Entry 6HV9 (electron microscopy, 4.98 A resolution (low resolution: residue-level contacts below are approximate; hydrogen-bond / salt-bridge calls are withheld)); this record covers chains 3 and 5 of the 16 polymer chains in the assembly.

Chain 3:
Protein: DNA replication licensing factor MCM3
From: Saccharomyces cerevisiae
Notes: EC 3.6.4.12
Reference sequence: P24279 (MCM3_YEAST); residue numbers follow UniProt; this construct covers 1-971
Chain sequence (971 residues; row label = number of the first residue in the row):
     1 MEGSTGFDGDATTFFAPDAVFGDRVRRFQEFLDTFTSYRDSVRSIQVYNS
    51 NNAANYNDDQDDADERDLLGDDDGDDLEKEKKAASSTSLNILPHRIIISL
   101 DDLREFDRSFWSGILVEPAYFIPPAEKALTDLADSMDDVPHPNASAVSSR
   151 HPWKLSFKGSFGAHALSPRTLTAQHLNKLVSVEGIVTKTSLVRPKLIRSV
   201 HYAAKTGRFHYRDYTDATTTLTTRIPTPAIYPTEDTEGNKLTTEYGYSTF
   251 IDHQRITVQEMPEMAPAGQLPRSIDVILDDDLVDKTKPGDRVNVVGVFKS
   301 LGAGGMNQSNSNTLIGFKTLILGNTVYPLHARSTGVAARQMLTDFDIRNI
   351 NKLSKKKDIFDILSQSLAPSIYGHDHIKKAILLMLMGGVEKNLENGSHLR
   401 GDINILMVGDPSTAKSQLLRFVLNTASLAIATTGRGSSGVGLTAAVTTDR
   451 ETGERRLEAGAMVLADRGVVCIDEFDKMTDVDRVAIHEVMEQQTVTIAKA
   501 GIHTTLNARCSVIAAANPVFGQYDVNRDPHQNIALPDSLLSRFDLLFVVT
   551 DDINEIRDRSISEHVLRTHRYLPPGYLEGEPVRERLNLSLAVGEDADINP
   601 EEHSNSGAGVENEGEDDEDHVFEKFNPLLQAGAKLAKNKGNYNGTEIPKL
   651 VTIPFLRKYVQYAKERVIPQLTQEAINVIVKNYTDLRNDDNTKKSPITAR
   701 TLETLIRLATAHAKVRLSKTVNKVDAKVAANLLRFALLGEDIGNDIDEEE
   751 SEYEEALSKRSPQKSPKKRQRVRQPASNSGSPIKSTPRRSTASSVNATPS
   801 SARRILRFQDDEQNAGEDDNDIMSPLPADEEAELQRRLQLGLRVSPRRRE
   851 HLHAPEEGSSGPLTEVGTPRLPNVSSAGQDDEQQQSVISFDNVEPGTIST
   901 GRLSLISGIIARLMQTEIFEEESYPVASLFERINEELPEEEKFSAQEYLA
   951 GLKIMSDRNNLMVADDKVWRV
Disordered / not traced: 1-18, 62-90, 138-166, 229, 309-313, 329-342, 448-451, 571-650, 739-971
Curated features (UniProtKB/Swiss-Prot):
  - motif: S541 to D544 (Arginine finger)
  - binding site (ATP): G409 to S416
  - modified residue: S761 (Phosphoserine), S777 (Phosphoserine), S781 (Phosphoserine), T868 (Phosphothreonine)
  - mutagenesis: K415 (K415A: No effect on MCM2-7 complex helicase activity. Loss of MCM2-7 complex helicase activity; when associated with MCM5 A-422. Reduces MCM2-7 complex helicase activity ...)

Chain 5:
Protein: DNA replication licensing factor MCM5
From: Saccharomyces cerevisiae
Notes: EC 3.6.4.12
Reference sequence: A0A6A5PUY8 (A0A6A5PUY8_YEASX); numbering as in UniProt (aligned over 1-775)
Chain sequence (775 residues; numbered 1 to 775; the number before each row is that of its first residue):
     1 MSFDRPEIYSAPVLQGESPNDDDNTEIIKSFKNFILEFRLDSQFIYRDQL
    51 RNNILVKNYSLTVNMEHLIGYNEDIYKKLSDEPSDIIPLFETAITQVAKR
   101 ISILSRAQSANNNDKDPENTSMDTDSLLLNSLPTFQLILNSNANQIPLRD
   151 LDSEHVSKIVRLSGIIISTSVLSSRATYLSIMCRNCRHTTSITINNFNSI
   201 TGNTVSLPRSCLSTIESESSMANESNIGDESTKKNCGPDPYIIIHESSKF
   251 IDQQFLKLQEIPELVPVGEMPRNLTMTCDRYLTNKVIPGTRVTIVGIYSI
   301 YNSKNGAGSGRSGGGNGGSGVAIRTPYIKILGIQSDVETSSIWNSVTMFT
   351 EEEEEEFLQLSRNPKLYEILTNSIAPSIFGNEDIKKAIVCLLMGGSKKIL
   401 PDGMRLRGDINVLLLGDPGTAKSQLLKFVEKVSPIAVYTSGKGSSAAGLT
   451 ASVQRDPMTREFYLEGGAMVLADGGVVCIDEFDKMRDEDRVAIHEAMEQQ
   501 TISIAKAGITTVLNSRTSVLAAANPIYGRYDDLKSPGDNIDFQTTILSRF
   551 DMIFIVKDDHNEERDISIANHVINIHTGNANAMQNQQEENGSEISIEKMK
   601 RYITYCRLKCAPRLSPQAAEKLSSNFVTIRKQLLINELESTERSSIPITI
   651 RQLEAIIRITESLAKLELSPIAQERHVDEAIRLFQASTMDAASQDPIGGL
   701 NQASGTSLSEIRRFEQELKRRLPIGWSTSYQTLRREFVDTHRFSQLALDK
   751 ALYALEKHETIQLRHQGQNIYRSGV
Disordered / not traced: 1-22, 106-129, 141-151, 199-202, 216-234, 268, 305-319, 337-350, 450, 456, 583, 641-646, 694-715, 740, 754-758

Chain 3 / chain 5 interface:
Contacting residue pairs - 83 pairs, chain 3 then chain 5:
  A119(3) with E246(5)
  R169(3) with L172(5); N284(5)
  T172(3) with L172(5); D252(5)
  A173(3) with F250(5); I251(5); D252(5)
  L176(3) with F250(5)
  N177(3) with E246(5)
  L221(3) with E246(5)
  T222(3) with E246(5)
  T223(3) with I244(5)
  I225(3) with R184(5)
  P226(3) with I242(5)
  P262(3) with V512(5); N514(5)
  E263(3) with N514(5)
  A267(3) with D473(5); R516(5)
  G268(3) with V470(5); D473(5)
  Q269(3) with I287(5)
  L270(3) with L464(5)
  R272(3) with V171(5)
  S300(3) with H245(5)
  L301(3) with H245(5)
  G302(3) with H245(5)
  M306(3) with I194(5)
  L314(3) with R175(5); N203(5)
  I315(3) with R175(5); F255(5)
  G316(3) with S174(5)
  F317(3) with S174(5); A176(5)
  P369(3) with D402(5)
  S370(3) with D402(5)
  P411(3) with T545(5); R549(5); R651(5)
  S412(3) with T649(5); R651(5)
  S416(3) with M404(5); Q499(5)
  Q417(3) with M404(5)
  R420(3) with M404(5)
  N424(3) with G403(5)
  A431(3) with S503(5); V512(5)
  T432(3) with S503(5)
  T433(3) with T501(5); I502(5); S503(5)
  G434(3) with V491(5)
  R435(3) with E488(5); D489(5); K506(5)
  S437(3) with K506(5)
  S438(3) with K506(5); A507(5)
  G439(3) with A505(5)
  V440(3) with A505(5)
  V446(3) with F462(5)
  E458(3) with A507(5); G508(5)
  K477(3) with V491(5)
  V519(3) with Q543(5)
  F520(3) with Q543(5)
  G521(3) with Q543(5)
  D551(3) with R630(5)
  I553(3) with R630(5); L634(5)
  D558(3) with F626(5); V627(5); R630(5)
  I561(3) with I650(5)
  L566(3) with A619(5); S623(5)
  H569(3) with K398(5)
  R570(3) with R613(5); L614(5); P616(5)
Also at the interface, not in a pair above, chain 3 (71 interface residues in all): Y120, K299, A303, Q308, G436, A461, E474, N517, P518, D552, R559, S562, V565, T568, I653
Also at the interface, not in a pair above, chain 5 (71 interface residues in all): M182, S206, L207, I243, S247, S248, Q253, P288, S303, L400, P401, H494, F542, S624, I648, L653

Overview:
The chain 3/chain 5 interface involves 71 residues from each chain. UniProt lists 8 ATP-binding residues and
one mutagenesis site on chain 3.
Here chain 3 is DNA replication licensing factor MCM3 and chain 5 is DNA replication licensing factor MCM5,
both from Saccharomyces cerevisiae. Entry 6HV9 (S. cerevisiae CMG-Pol epsilon-DNA) was determined by electron
microscopy, deposited together with 6HV8.
